PDB entry 9D39 | electron microscopy, 3.65 A resolution | chains A and B of the 4 polymer chains in the assembly

== Chain A ==
Name: Glutamate receptor ionotropic, NMDA 1
Source organism: Homo sapiens
UniProtKB: Q05586 (NMDZ1_HUMAN); numbering as in UniProt (aligned over 23-847)
Chain sequence (825 residues; row label = number of the first residue in the row):
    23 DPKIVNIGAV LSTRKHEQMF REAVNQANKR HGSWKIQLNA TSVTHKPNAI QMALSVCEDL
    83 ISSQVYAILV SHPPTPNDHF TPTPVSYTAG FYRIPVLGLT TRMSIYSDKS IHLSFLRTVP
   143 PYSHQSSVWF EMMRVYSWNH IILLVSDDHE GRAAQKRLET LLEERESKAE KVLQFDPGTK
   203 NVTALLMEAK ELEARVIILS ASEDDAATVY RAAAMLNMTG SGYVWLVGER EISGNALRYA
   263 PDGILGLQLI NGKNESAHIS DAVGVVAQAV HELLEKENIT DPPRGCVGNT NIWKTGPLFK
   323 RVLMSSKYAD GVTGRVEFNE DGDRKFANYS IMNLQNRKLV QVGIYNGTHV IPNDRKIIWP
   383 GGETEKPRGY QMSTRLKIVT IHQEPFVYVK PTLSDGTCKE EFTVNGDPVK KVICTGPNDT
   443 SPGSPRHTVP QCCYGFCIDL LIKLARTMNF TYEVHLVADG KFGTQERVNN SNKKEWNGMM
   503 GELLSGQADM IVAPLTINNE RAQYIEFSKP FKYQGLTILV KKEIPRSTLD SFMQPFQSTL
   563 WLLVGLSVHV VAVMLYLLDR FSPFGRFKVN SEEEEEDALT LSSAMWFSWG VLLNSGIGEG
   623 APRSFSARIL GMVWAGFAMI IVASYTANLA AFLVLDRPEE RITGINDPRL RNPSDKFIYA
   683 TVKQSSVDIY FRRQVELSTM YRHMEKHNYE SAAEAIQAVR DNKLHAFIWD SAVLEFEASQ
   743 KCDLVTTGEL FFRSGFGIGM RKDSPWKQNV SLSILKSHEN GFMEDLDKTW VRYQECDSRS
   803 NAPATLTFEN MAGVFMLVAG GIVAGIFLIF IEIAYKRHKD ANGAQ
Unresolved in the structure: 23-24, 586-599, 799-803, 838-847
Sequence notes: engineered mutation Asn844 (Arg in Q05586), Gly845 (Arg in Q05586), Ala846 (Lys in Q05586)
Disulfide bonds: Cys79-Cys308, Cys436-Cys455, Cys744-Cys798
Covalently attached groups: N-acetylglucosamine (NAG) linked to Asn471, Asn771
Ligand contacts: glycine (GLY): Phe484, Pro516, Leu517, Thr518, Ser688, Trp731, Asp732, Phe758
UniProt features mapped onto this chain:
  - region: Leu603 to Pro624 (Pore-forming)
  - binding site (glycine): Pro516, Thr518, Arg523, Ser688, Asp732
  - glycosylation (N-linked (GlcNAc...) asparagine): Asn61, Asn203, Asn239, Asn276, Asn300, Asn350, Asn368, Asn440, Asn471, Asn491, Asn674, Asn771
  - natural variant: Arg217 (R217W: In NDHMSR), Asp227 (D227H: In NDHMSR; uncertain significance), Arg306 (R306Q: Found in a patient with schizophrenia; uncertain significance), Asp552 (D552E: In NDHMSD), Pro557 (P557R: In NDHMSD), Ser560 (S560SS: In NDHMSD), Gly618 (G618R: In NDHMSD), Gly620 (G620R: In NDHMSD), Ala637 (A637S: In NDHMSD; uncertain significance; A637V: In NDHMSD; uncertain significance), Gly638 (G638A: In NDHMSD; G638V: In NDHMSD), Met641 (M641I: In NDHMSD; M641L: In NDHMSD; M641V: In NDHMSD), Ile642 (I642T: In NDHMSD; uncertain significance), 13 further natural variant entries in UniProt
  - mutagenesis: Ile642 (I642L: Slight decrease in glutamate and glycine agonist potency; mutant channels are activated at 2-fold higher glutamate and glycine concentrations), Val644 (V644M: Increase in glutamate and glycine agonist potency; mutant channels are activated lower glutamate and glycine concentrations), Ala653 (A653G: Increase in glutamate and glycine agonist potency; mutant channels are activated lower glutamate and glycine concentrations), Met813 (M813V: Slight decrease in glycine agonist potency; no effect on glutamate agonist potency)

== Chain B ==
Name: Glutamate receptor ionotropic, NMDA 2B
Source organism: Homo sapiens
UniProtKB: Q13224 (NMDE2_HUMAN); residue numbers follow UniProt; this construct covers 27-852
Chain sequence (884 residues; each row starts with the number of its first residue; numbers below 1 keep their minus sign (Trp-8 is residue -8)):
    -8 WSHPQFEKGG GSGGGSGGSA WSHPQFEKGA LVPRGRSQKS PPSIGIAVIL VGTSDEVAIK
    52 DAHEKDDFHH LSVVPRVELV AMNETDPKSI ITRICDLMSD RKIQGVVFAD DTDQEAIAQI
   112 LDFISAQTLT PILGIHGGSS MIMADKDESS MFFQFGPSIE QQASVMLNIM EEYDWYIFSI
   172 VTTYFPGYQD FVNKIRSTIE NSFVGWELEE VLLLDMSLDD GDSKIQNQLK KLQSPIILLY
   232 CTKEEATYIF EVANSVGLTG YGYTWIVPSL VAGDTDTVPA EFPTGLISVS YDEWDYGLPA
   292 RVRDGIAIIT TAASDMLSEH SFIPEPKSSC YNTHEKRIYQ SNMLNRYLIN VTFEGRNLSF
   352 SEDGYQMHPK LVIILLNKER KWERVGKWKD KSLQMKYYVW PRMCPETEEQ EDDHLSIVTL
   412 EEAPFVIVES VDPLSGTCMR NTVPCQKRIV TENKTDEEPG YIKKCCKGFC IDILKKISKS
   472 VKFTYDLYLV TNGKHGKKIN GTWNGMIGEV VMKRAYMAVG SLTINEERSE VVDFSVPFIE
   532 TGISVMVSRS NGTVSPSAFL EPFSADVWVM MFVMLLIVSA VAVFVFEYFS PVGYNRSLAD
   592 GREPGGPSFT IGKAIWLLWG LVFNNSVPVQ NPKGTTSKIM VSVWAFFAVI FLASYTANLA
   652 AFMIQEEYVD QVSGLSDKKF QRPNDFSPPF RFGTVPNGST ERNIRNNYAE MHAYMGKFNQ
   712 RGVDDALLSL KTGKLDAFIY DAAVLNYMAG RDEGCKLVTI GSGKVFASTG YGIAIQKDSG
   772 WKRQVDLAIL QLFGDGEMEE LEALWLTGIC HNEKNEVMSS QLDIDNMAGV FYMLGAAMAL
   832 SLITFISEHL FYWQFRHSFM GGPGSGATNF SLLKQAGDVE ENPG
Unresolved in the structure: -8 to 34, 395-402, 441-450, 584-597, 842-875
Sequence notes: expression tag (-8 to 26, 853-875); engineered mutation Ser588 (Cys in Q13224), Ser838 (Cys in Q13224), Ser849 (Cys in Q13224)
Disulfide bonds: Cys86-Cys321, Cys429-Cys456, Cys436-Cys457, Cys746-Cys801
Ligand contacts: 2JL ((2S,3R)-1-(phenanthren-2-ylcarbonyl)piperazine-2,3-dicarboxylic acid): Glu413, Ala414, Lys485, His486, Ser512, Leu513, Thr514, Arg519, Gly689, Ser690, Val714, Tyr731, Asp732, Val735, Tyr738, Tyr762
UniProt features mapped onto this chain:
  - region: Lys604 to Pro623 (Pore-forming)
  - binding site (Zn(2+)): His127, Glu284
  - binding site (L-glutamate): Thr514, Arg519, Ser690, Thr691, Asp732
  - site: Asn615 (Functional determinant of NMDA receptors)
  - glycosylation (N-linked (GlcNAc...) asparagine): Asn74, Asn341, Asn348, Asn444, Asn491, Asn542, Asn688
  - natural variant: Ile50 (I50N: Found in a patient with schizophrenia; uncertain significance), Leu362 (L362M: Found in a patient with schizophrenia; uncertain significance), Glu413 (E413G: In MRD6), Cys436 (C436R: In MRD6), Cys456 (C456Y: In MRD6), Cys461 (C461F: In MRD6), Arg540 (R540H: In DEE27), Pro553 (P553L: In MRD6), Asn615 (N615I: In DEE27), Val618 (V618G: In DEE27), Tyr646 (Y646C: In DEE27), Asn649 (N649S: In DEE27; uncertain significance), 6 further natural variant entries in UniProt
  - mutagenesis: Pro553 (P553R: Changed glutamate-gated calcium ion channel activity characterized by increased glutamate and glycine potency and slowed response rise time and deactivation time course), Ala636 (A636P: Severely reduced localization to cell membrane; A636V: Reduced localization to cell membrane ...), Ala639 (A639V: Reduced localization to cell membrane. Affects glutamate-gated calcium ion channel activity resulting in increased agonist potency and mutant channels activated at lower glutamate and glycine ...), Ile641 (I641T: Reduced localization to cell membrane. Affects glutamate-gated calcium ion channel activity resulting in increased agonist potency and mutant channels activated at lower glutamate and glycine ...), Asn649 (N649T: Affects glutamate-gated calcium ion channel activity resulting in increased agonist potency and mutant channels activated at lower glutamate and glycine concentrations), Ala652 (A652G: No significant effect on glutamate and glycine agonist potency), Ile655 (I655F: Reduced localization to cell membrane), Met818 (M818V: Increased glutamate and glycine agonist potency)

== How chain A and chain B interact ==
Contacting residue pairs (101; chain A residue first):
  Ala71(A) - Gln118(B)
  Ile72(A) - Cys321(B)
  Ile72(A) - Tyr322(B)  hydrophobic
  Ile72(A) - Thr324(B)
  Ala75(A) - Ile82(B)
  Leu76(A) - Ile82(B)  hydrophobic
  Cys79(A) - Lys79(B)
  Thr105(A) - Phe114(B)
  Tyr109(A) - Gln110(B)
  Tyr109(A) - Phe114(B)  hydrophobic
  Phe113(A) - Thr76(B)
  Phe113(A) - Pro78(B)  hydrophobic
  Phe113(A) - Ala107(B)  hydrophobic
  Phe113(A) - Ile108(B)  hydrophobic
  Tyr114(A) - Pro78(B)
  Asp130(A) - Pro177(B)
  Ser132(A) - Ala135(B)
  Ser132(A) - Pro177(B)
  Ile133(A) - Met134(B)  hydrophobic
  Ile133(A) - Asp136(B)
  Leu135(A) - Ala107(B)  hydrophobic
  Cys308(A) - Asp77(B)
  Cys308(A) - Pro78(B)
  Cys308(A) - Lys79(B)
  Val309(A) - Asp77(B)
  Asn311(A) - Asp77(B)
  Thr312(A) - Thr76(B)
  Glu342(A) - Tyr175(B)
  Gln487(A) - Asn192(B)  hydrogen bond
  Arg489(A) - Phe194(B)
  Arg489(A) - Leu425(B)
  Asn494(A) - Asn192(B)
  Asn494(A) - Ser193(B)
  Asn494(A) - Phe194(B)
  Lys495(A) - Ser188(B)  hydrogen bond (side chain-backbone)
  Lys495(A) - Glu191(B)  hydrogen bond (side chain-backbone)
  Lys495(A) - Asn192(B)
  Lys496(A) - Asn192(B)  hydrogen bond (backbone-side chain)
  Lys496(A) - Ser193(B)
  Lys496(A) - Phe194(B)
  Gln556(A) - Gln812(B)  hydrogen bond (backbone-side chain)
  Pro557(A) - Gln812(B)
  Pro557(A) - Leu813(B)  hydrogen bond (backbone-backbone)
  Phe558(A) - Gln812(B)
  Phe558(A) - Leu813(B)
  Gln559(A) - Gln812(B)  hydrogen bond
  Gln559(A) - Leu813(B)  hydrogen bond (backbone-backbone)
  Gln559(A) - Asp814(B)
  Thr561(A) - Asp814(B)
  Thr561(A) - Ile815(B)
  Leu562(A) - Leu813(B)
  Leu562(A) - Phe822(B)  hydrophobic
  Leu565(A) - Ile815(B)  hydrophobic
  Leu565(A) - Phe822(B)  hydrophobic
  Leu580(A) - Phe836(B)  hydrophobic
  Phe583(A) - Phe836(B)  hydrophobic
  Phe583(A) - His840(B)
  Pro585(A) - Glu839(B)
  Phe609(A) - Trp607(B)  hydrophobic
  Phe609(A) - Val618(B)  hydrophobic
  Phe609(A) - Pro619(B)
  Gly612(A) - Ser617(B)
  Val613(A) - Ser617(B)
  Val613(A) - Val618(B)  hydrophobic
  Asn616(A) - Asn615(B)  hydrogen bond (side chain-backbone)
  Asn616(A) - Ser617(B)  hydrogen bond
  Glu621(A) - Pro619(B)
  Gly622(A) - Pro619(B)
  Ser628(A) - Ser832(B)  hydrogen bond (backbone-side chain)
  Ser628(A) - Phe836(B)
  Arg630(A) - Trp607(B)
  Leu632(A) - Ser832(B)
  Met634(A) - Trp607(B)
  Met634(A) - Trp610(B)  hydrogen bond (backbone-side chain)
  Val635(A) - Ala828(B)  hydrophobic
  Gly638(A) - Phe614(B)
  Phe639(A) - Val821(B)  hydrophobic
  Phe639(A) - Phe822(B)  hydrophobic
  Met641(A) - Phe614(B)  hydrophobic
  Met641(A) - Leu643(B)  hydrophobic
  Met641(A) - Tyr646(B)  hydrophobic
  Ile642(A) - Phe550(B)  hydrophobic
  Ile642(A) - Tyr646(B)
  Ala645(A) - Thr647(B)
  Ser646(A) - Met818(B)
  Thr648(A) - Thr647(B)
  Ala649(A) - Leu650(B)  hydrophobic
  Ala649(A) - Ala651(B)  hydrophobic
  Ala649(A) - Met654(B)
  Asn650(A) - Met654(B)
  Asn650(A) - Ser811(B)
  Asn650(A) - Leu813(B)
  Ala653(A) - Met654(B)
  Ala653(A) - Ile655(B)  hydrophobic
  Phe654(A) - Ser810(B)
  Val656(A) - Ile655(B)  hydrophobic
  Pro670(A) - Ile800(B)
  Arg673(A) - Ile800(B)
  Asn674(A) - Glu744(B)
  Asn674(A) - Ile800(B)
  Ser700(A) - Arg431(B)
Also at the interface, not in a pair above, chain A (78 interface residues in all): Pro106, Thr110, Thr182, Ser569, Val572, Val573, Met576, Ser617, Gly618, Gly620, Phe627, Ile631, Gly633, Ala637, Ala652, Leu657, Val697, Glu698
Also at the interface, not in a pair above, chain B (77 interface residues in all): Thr83, Ile111, Asp113, Phe176, Gln180, Thr189, Asn323, Asp423, Ser426, Asn432, Gly603, Ile606, Asn616, Phe642, Leu795, Val808, Met809, Leu825, Met829, Leu831, Thr835

== Overview ==
The interface between chain A and chain B involves 78 residues on one side and 77 on the other, with 12
hydrogen bonds. Polar pairs include Gln487(A)-Asn192(B), Lys495(A)-Ser188(B) and Lys495(A)-Glu191(B). Ligands
of chain A: glycine. Bound to chain B: compound 2JL.
Chain A is Glutamate receptor ionotropic, NMDA 1 and chain B is Glutamate receptor ionotropic, NMDA 2B, both
from Homo sapiens; the structure, Gly-,PPDA- bound GluN1a-2B-2D NMDAR, was determined by electron microscopy,
deposited together with 9D37, 9D38, 9D3A, 9D3B and 9D3C.
